7PCV - chain A; structure by X-ray diffraction, 2.42 A resolution.

[Chain A]
Name: RNA-binding protein 5
Source organism: Homo sapiens
Reference sequence: P52756 (RBM5_HUMAN); residues 3-119 here correspond to UniProt positions 94-210 (UniProt number = residue number + 91)
Sequence (119 residues; each row starts with the number of its first residue):
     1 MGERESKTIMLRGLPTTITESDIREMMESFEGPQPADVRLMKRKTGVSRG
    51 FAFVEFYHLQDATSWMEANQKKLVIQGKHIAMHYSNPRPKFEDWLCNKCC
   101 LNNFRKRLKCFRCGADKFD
Unresolved in the structure: 1-3
Sequence notes: initiating methionine (1); expression tag (2); conflict Thr16 (Ile107 in P52756)
Swiss-Prot annotation at these positions:
  - zinc finger: Lys90 to Asp119 (RanBP2-type)

[Overview]
Chain A is RNA-binding protein 5 (Homo sapiens); the structure, Crystal structure of RBM5 RRM1-zinc finger,
was determined by X-ray diffraction (same publication as 7PDV).
